5CJ3 - chains A and B; structure by X-ray diffraction, 1.65 A resolution.

== Chain A (and B) ==
Name: Zbm binding protein
Organism: Streptomyces flavoviridis
Notes: chain B of this document is another copy of the same molecule, construct and numbering; everything in this record applies to it too
UniProtKB: B9UIZ4 (B9UIZ4_9ACTN); residues 1-132 here = UniProt positions 1-132
Amino-acid sequence (135 residues; numbered -2 to 132; the number before each row is that of its first residue; numbers below 1 keep their minus sign (Ser-2 is residue -2)):
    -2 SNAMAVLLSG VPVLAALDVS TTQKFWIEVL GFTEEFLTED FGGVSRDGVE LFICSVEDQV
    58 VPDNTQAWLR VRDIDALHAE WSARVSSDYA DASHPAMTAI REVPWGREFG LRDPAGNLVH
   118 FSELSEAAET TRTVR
Unresolved in the structure: 124-132 (chain B: -2 to 0, 127-132)
Differences from the reference sequence: expression tag (-2 to 0)
Residues lining bound ligands:
  - Zorbamycin (52G), molecule 1: Glu32, Phe33, Thr35, Phe38, Glu47, Phe49, Cys51, Ser52, Val53
  - Zorbamycin (52G), molecule 2: Pro59, Asp60, Asn61, Thr62, Gln63, Trp65, Arg67, Tyr86, Ala87, Ala89, Thr95, Arg98, Pro101, Trp102, Glu105, Arg109, Gly113, Asn114, Leu115, His117, Leu121
What the authors report for this chain:
  - conformationally variable residues (loop rearrangement, side-chain flip): Phe38, Arg98, Pro101
  - binding site for Zorbamycin: Glu32, Phe33, Phe38, Glu47, Phe49, Ser52, Gln56, Pro59, Asp60, Asn61, Thr62, Gln63, Trp65, Arg67, Tyr86, Ala89, Arg98, Trp102, Arg109, Gly113, Leu121

== Interface between chain A and chain B ==
Residue-residue contacts - 80 pairs, chain A then chain B:
  Ala0(A) with Asp70(B)
  Met1(A) with Arg43(B)
  Ala2(A) with Arg43(B); Arg69(B); Asp70(B); Ala73(B); Leu74(B), hydrophobic
  Val3(A) with Asp44(B); Val68(B); Arg69(B), hydrogen bond (backbone-backbone)
  Leu4(A) with Phe29(B), hydrophobic; Arg43(B); Asp44(B), hydrogen bond (backbone-side chain); Val46(B); Arg67(B); Val68(B), hydrophobic
  Leu5(A) with Val46(B); Arg67(B), hydrogen bond (backbone-backbone); Val68(B); Arg69(B)
  Ser6(A) with Val46(B); Leu66(B); Arg67(B), hydrogen bond (backbone-backbone)
  Gly7(A) with Gly7(B); Val46(B); Trp65(B); Leu66(B)
  Val8(A) with Pro9(B); Ala64(B); Trp65(B), hydrogen bond (backbone-backbone)
  Pro9(A) with Val8(B); Pro9(B)
  Val10(A) with Gln63(B); Ala64(B), hydrophobic; Trp65(B), hydrophobic
  Phe29(A) with Leu4(B), hydrophobic
  Phe38(A) with Trp65(B), hydrophobic
  Arg43(A) with Leu4(B)
  Asp44(A) with Val3(B); Leu4(B), hydrogen bond (side chain-backbone)
  Val46(A) with Leu4(B); Leu5(B); Ser6(B); Gly7(B)
  Glu47(A) with Arg67(B), salt bridge
  Phe49(A) with Trp65(B), hydrophobic; Arg67(B)
  Cys51(A) with Gln63(B), hydrogen bond
  Val53(A) with Asn61(B)
  Val57(A) with Asp55(B); Val57(B), hydrophobic
  Val58(A) with Val57(B); Asn61(B)
  Asn61(A) with Val58(B)
  Gln63(A) with Val10(B); Cys51(B), hydrogen bond
  Ala64(A) with Val8(B); Val10(B), hydrophobic
  Trp65(A) with Gly7(B); Val8(B), hydrogen bond (backbone-backbone); Val10(B), hydrophobic; Phe38(B), hydrophobic; Phe49(B), hydrophobic
  Leu66(A) with Ser6(B); Gly7(B)
  Arg67(A) with Leu4(B); Leu5(B), hydrogen bond (backbone-backbone); Ser6(B), hydrogen bond (backbone-backbone); Glu47(B), salt bridge; Phe49(B)
  Val68(A) with Val3(B); Leu4(B), hydrophobic; Leu5(B)
  Arg69(A) with Met1(B); Ala2(B); Val3(B), hydrogen bond (backbone-backbone); Leu5(B)
  Asp70(A) with Met1(B), hydrogen bond (side chain-backbone); Ala2(B)
  Leu74(A) with Ala2(B)
Interface residues without a listed pair, chain A (34 interface residues in all): Ala73, Phe118
Interface residues without a listed pair, chain B (34 interface residues in all): Val53, Phe118

== Summary ==
Chain A and chain B each contribute 34 residues to their interface, with 13 hydrogen bonds and 2 salt bridges.
Among the polar pairs are Glu47(A)-Arg67(B), Leu4(A)-Asp44(B) and Cys51(A)-Gln63(B). Chain A binds Zorbamycin.
The paper reports a binding site for Zorbamycin at Glu32(A), Phe33(A) and Phe38(A) among others;
conformational variability at Phe38(A), Arg98(A) and Pro101(A).
Chain A and chain B are both Zbm binding protein (Streptomyces flavoviridis); the structure, Crystal structure
of the zorbamycin binding protein (ZbmA) from Streptomyces flavoviridis with zorbamycin, was determined by
X-ray diffraction together with 4IAG from the same study.
